8XA1 - chains A and G of the 8 polymer chains in the assembly; structure by electron microscopy, 4.80 A resolution (low resolution: residue-level contacts below are approximate; hydrogen-bond / salt-bridge calls are withheld).

== Chain A ==
Name: Major capsid protein
Organism: Human alphaherpesvirus 3
Chain sequence (1345 residues; each row starts with the number of its first residue; note: 24 numbers in that range are skipped by the numbering (no residue carries them; nothing is unmodelled there)):
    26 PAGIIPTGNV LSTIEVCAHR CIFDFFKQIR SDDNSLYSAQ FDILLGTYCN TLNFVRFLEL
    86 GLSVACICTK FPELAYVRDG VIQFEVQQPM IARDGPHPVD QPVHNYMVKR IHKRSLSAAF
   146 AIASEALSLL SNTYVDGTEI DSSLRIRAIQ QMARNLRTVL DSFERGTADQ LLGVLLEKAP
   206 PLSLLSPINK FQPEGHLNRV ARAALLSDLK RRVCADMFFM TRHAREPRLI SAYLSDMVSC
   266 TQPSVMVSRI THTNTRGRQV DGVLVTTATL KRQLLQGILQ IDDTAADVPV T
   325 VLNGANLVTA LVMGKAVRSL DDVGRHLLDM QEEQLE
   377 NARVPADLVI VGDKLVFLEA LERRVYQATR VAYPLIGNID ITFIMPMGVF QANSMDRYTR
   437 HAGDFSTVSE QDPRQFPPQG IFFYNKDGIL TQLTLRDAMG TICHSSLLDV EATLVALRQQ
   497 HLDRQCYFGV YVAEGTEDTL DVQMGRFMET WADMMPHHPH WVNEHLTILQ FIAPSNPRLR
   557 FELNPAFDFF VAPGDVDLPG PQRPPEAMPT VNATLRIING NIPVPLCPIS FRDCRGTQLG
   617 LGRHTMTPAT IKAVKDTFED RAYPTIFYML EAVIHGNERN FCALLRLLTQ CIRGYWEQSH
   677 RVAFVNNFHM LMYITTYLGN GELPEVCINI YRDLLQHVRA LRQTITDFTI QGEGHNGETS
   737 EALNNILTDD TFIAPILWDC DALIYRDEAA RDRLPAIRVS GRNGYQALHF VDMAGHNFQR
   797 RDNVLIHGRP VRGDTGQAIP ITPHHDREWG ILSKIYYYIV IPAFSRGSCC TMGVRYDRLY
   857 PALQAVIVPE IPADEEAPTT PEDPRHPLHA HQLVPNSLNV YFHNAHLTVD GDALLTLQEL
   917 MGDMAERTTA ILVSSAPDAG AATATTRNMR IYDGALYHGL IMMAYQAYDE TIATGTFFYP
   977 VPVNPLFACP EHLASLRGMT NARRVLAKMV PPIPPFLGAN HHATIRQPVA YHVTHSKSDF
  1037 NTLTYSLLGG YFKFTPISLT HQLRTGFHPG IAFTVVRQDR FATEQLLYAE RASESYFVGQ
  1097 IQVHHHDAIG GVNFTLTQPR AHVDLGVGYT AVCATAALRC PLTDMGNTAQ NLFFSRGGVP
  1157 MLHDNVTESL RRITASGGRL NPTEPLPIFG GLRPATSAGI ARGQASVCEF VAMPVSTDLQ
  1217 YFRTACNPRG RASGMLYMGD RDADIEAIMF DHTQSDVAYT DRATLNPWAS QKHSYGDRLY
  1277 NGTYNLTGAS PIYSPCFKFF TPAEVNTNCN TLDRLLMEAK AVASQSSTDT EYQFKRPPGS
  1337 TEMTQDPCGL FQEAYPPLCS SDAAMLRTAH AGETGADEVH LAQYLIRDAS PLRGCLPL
Disulfides: C846-C985

== Chain G ==
Name: Tri2A
Organism: Human alphaherpesvirus 3
Chain sequence (297 residues; each row starts with the number of its first residue; note: 16 numbers in that range are skipped by the numbering (no residue carries them; nothing is unmodelled there)):
     3 AMPFEIEVLL PGELSPAETS ALQKCEGKII TFSTLRHRAS LVDIALSSYY INGAPPDTLS
    63 LLEAYRMRFA AVITRVIPGK LLAHAIGVGT PTPGLFIQNT SPVDLCNGDY ICLLPPVFGS
   123 ADSIRLDSVG LEIVFPLTIP QTLMREIIAK VVARAVEDLN PD
   172 PDLNVLYYNG ARLSLVADVQ QLA
   196 SDAAIRTLVL NLMFSINEGC LLILALIPRL LAL
   233 GYVNALLQMQ SVTREAAQLI HPEAPMLM
   265 RRLPIYETIS SWISTSSRLG DTLGTRAILR VCVFDGPSTV HPGDRTAVIQ V

== Chain A / chain G interface ==
Contacting residue pairs - 7 pairs, chain A then chain G:
  R139(A) - R40(G)
  S140(A) - R40(G)
  H1100(A) - H39(G)
  H1101(A) - M4(G)
  H1102(A) - F6(G)
  H1102(A) - H39(G)
  D1103(A) - A3(G)
Other interface residues (no listed pair), chain A (9 interface residues in all): A100, S142, P1334
Other interface residues (no listed pair), chain G (7 interface residues in all): Y52, K82

== In short ==
9 residues of chain A face 7 of chain G across their interface.
Here chain A is Major capsid protein and chain G is Tri2A, both from Human alphaherpesvirus 3. Entry 8XA1
(Portal vertex capsomer of VZV B-capsid) was determined by electron microscopy, deposited together with 8X9W,
8X9X, 8X9Y, 8X9Z, 8XA0, 8XA2 and 8XA3.
